Entry 6XBJ (electron microscopy, 3.88 A resolution); this record covers chains B and S of the 5 polymer chains in the assembly.

[Chain B]
Name: Guanine nucleotide-binding protein G(I)/G(S)/G(T) subunit beta-1
From: Homo sapiens
Reference sequence: P62873 (GBB1_HUMAN); residue numbers follow UniProt; this construct covers 2-340
Amino-acid sequence (344 residues; numbered -3 to 340; the number before each row is that of its first residue; numbers below 1 keep their minus sign (Pro-3 is residue -3)):
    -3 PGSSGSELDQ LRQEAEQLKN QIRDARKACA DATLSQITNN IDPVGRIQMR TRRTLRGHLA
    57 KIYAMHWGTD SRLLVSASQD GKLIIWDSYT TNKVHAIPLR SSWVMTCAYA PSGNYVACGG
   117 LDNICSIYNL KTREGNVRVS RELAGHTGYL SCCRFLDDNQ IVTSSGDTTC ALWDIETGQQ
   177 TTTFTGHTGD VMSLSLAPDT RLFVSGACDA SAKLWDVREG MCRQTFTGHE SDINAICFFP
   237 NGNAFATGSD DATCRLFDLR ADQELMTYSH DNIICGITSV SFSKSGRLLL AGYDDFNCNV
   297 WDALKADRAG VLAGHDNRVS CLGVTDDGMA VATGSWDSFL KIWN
Disordered / not traced: -3 to 4
Cystine bridges: Cys121-Cys149
Construct notes: expression tag (-3 to 1)
UniProt features mapped onto this chain:
  - modified residue: Ser2 (N-acetylserine), His266 (Phosphohistidine)
  - natural variant: Leu30 (L30F: In MRD42; uncertain significance), Arg52 (R52G: In MRD42), Gly64 (G64V: In MRD42), Asp76 (D76E: In MRD42; D76G: In MRD42), Gly77 (G77S: In MRD42), Lys78 (K78R: In MRD42), Ile80 (I80N: In MRD42; I80T: In MRD42), His91 (H91R: In MRD42; uncertain significance), Ala92 (A92T: In MRD42), Pro94 (P94S: In MRD42), Leu95 (L95P: In MRD42), Arg96 (R96L: In MRD42), 5 further natural variant entries in UniProt

[Chain S]
Name: scFv16
From: Mus musculus
Notes: antibody fragment or engineered binder
Amino-acid sequence (259 residues; each row starts with the number of its first residue; note: 3 numbers in that range are skipped by the numbering (no residue carries them; nothing is unmodelled there); a row labelled like 120A-120O holds insertion residues (120A, then the next letters in order)):
     1 DVQLVESGGG LVQPGGSRKL SCSASGFAFS SFGMHWVRQA PEKGLEWVAY ISSGSGTIYY
    61 ADTVKGRFTI SRDDPKNTLF LQMTSLRSED TAMYYCVRSI YYYGSSPFDF WGQGTTLTVS
120A-120O SGGGGSGGGGSGGGG
   124 SDIVMTQATS SVPVTPGESV SISCRSSKSL LHSNGNTYLY WFLQRPGQSP QLLIYRMSNL
   184 ASGVPDRFSG SGSGTAFTLT ISRLEAEDVG VYYCMQHLEY PLTFGAGTKL ELKAAAHHHH
   244 HHHH
Disordered / not traced: 120A-120O, 236-247
Cystine bridges: Cys22-Cys96, Cys147-Cys217

[How chain B and chain S interact]
Contacting residue pairs - 9 pairs, chain B then chain S:
  Arg68(B) - Tyr103(S)
  Leu69(B) - Tyr103(S)  hydrophobic
  Lys127(B) - Gly104(S)
  Arg129(B) - Val2(S)
  Glu130(B) - Gly26(S)
  Glu130(B) - Phe27(S)
  Glu130(B) - Ala28(S)  hydrogen bond (backbone-backbone)
  Glu130(B) - Phe32(S)
  Gly131(B) - Phe32(S)
Also at the interface, not in a pair above, chain B (10 interface residues in all): Asp66, Asp83, Val90, His91
Also at the interface, not in a pair above, chain S (10 interface residues in all): Arg98, Tyr102, Phe110

[Overview]
The chain B/chain S interface involves 10 residues from each chain; the contacts include 1 hydrogen bond. The
hydrogen-bonded pair Glu130(B)-Ala28(S) is a backbone contact.
Chain B is Guanine nucleotide-binding protein G(I)/G(S)/G(T) subunit beta-1 (Homo sapiens) and chain S is
scFv16 (Mus musculus); the structure, Structure of human SMO-D384R complex with Gi, was determined by electron
microscopy, deposited together with 6XBK, 6XBL and 6XBM.
